3UX8 - chain A; structure by X-ray diffraction, 2.10 A resolution.

Chain A:
Name: Excinuclease ABC, A subunit
UniProtKB: E8SW61 (E8SW61_GEOS2); the construct has insertions or renumbered stretches relative to UniProt, so the offset changes along the chain: 1-56 = UniProt 4-59; 58-86 = UniProt 60-88; 705-952 = UniProt 708-955
Chain sequence (670 residues; row label = number of the first residue in the row; note: 307 numbers in that range are skipped by the numbering (no residue carries them; nothing is unmodelled there); a row labelled like 90A-90E holds insertion residues (90A, then the next letters in order); numbers below 1 keep their minus sign (Met-19 is residue -19)):
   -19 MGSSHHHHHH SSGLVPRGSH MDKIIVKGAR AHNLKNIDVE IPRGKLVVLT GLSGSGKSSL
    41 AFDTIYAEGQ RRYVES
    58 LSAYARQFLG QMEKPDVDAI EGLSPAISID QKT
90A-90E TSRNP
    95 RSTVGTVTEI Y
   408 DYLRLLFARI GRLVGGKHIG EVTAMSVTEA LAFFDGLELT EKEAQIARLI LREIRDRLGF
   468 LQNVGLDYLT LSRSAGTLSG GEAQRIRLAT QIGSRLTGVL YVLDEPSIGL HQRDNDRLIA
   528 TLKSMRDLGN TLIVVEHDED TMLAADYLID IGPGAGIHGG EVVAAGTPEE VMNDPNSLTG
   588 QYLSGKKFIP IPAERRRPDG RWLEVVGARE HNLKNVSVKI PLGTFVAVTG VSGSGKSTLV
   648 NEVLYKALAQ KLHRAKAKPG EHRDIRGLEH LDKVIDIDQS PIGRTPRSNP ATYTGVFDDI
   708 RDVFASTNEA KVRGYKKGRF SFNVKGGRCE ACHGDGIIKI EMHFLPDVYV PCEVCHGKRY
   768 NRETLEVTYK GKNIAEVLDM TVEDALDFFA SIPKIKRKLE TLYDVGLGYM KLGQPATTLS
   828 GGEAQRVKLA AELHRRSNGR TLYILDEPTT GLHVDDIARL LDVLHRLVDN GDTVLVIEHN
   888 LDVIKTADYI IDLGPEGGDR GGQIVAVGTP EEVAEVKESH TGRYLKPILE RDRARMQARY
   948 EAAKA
Disordered / not traced: -19 to 1, 58-71, 90A-90E, 408-432, 435-460, 745-756, 950-952
Construct notes: expression tag (-19 to 0)
Metal / ion sites: Zn2+: Cys736, Cys739, Cys759, Cys762
Ligand contacts: ADP (adenosine-5'-diphosphate): Tyr475, Leu476, Arg480, Thr484, Glu489, His618, Asn619, Val638, Ser639, Gly640, Ser641, Gly642, Lys643, Ser644, Thr645, Gly905

Summary:
Ligands of chain A: ADP. The Zn2+ site is built by Cys736, Cys739, Cys759 and Cys762.
Chain A is Excinuclease ABC, A subunit; the structure, Crystal structure of UvrA, was determined by X-ray
diffraction, deposited together with 3UWX.
